PDB entry 7ZMG | electron microscopy, 2.44 A resolution | chains 1 and D of the 43 polymer chains in the assembly

== Chain 1 ==
Name: NADH-ubiquinone oxidoreductase chain 1
Organism: Chaetomium thermophilum var. thermophilum DSM 1495
Notes: EC 7.1.1.2
UniProt: G1DJA6 (G1DJA6_CHATD); residue numbers follow UniProt; this construct covers 1-378
Chain sequence (378 residues; numbered 1 to 378; the number before each row is that of its first residue):
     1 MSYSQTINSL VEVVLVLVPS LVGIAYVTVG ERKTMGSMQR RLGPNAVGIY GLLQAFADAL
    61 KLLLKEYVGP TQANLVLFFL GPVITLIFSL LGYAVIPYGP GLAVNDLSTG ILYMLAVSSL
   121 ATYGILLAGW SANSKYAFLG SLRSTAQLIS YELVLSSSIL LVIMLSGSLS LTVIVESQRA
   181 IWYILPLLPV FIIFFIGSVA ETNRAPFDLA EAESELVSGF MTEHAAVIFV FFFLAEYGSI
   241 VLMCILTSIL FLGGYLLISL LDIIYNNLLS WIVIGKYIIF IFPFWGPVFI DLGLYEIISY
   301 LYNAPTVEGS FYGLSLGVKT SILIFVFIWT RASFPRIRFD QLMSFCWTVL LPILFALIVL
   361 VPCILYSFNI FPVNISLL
Unresolved in the structure: 259-302
Small-molecule neighbours:
  - 1,2-Distearoyl-sn-glycerophosphoethanolamine (3PE), molecule 1: Ile87, Phe88, Leu91, Asn105, Leu107, Tyr113
  - 1,2-Distearoyl-sn-glycerophosphoethanolamine (3PE), molecule 2: Pro186, Leu187, Pro189, Val190, Leu357, Leu360, Val361, Ile364, Phe368
  - 1,2-Distearoyl-sn-glycerophosphoethanolamine (3PE), molecule 3: Pro189, Phe191, Ile192, Ile193, Phe195, Ile196, Pro206, Phe207, Leu323, Val326, Thr330, Phe334, Ile337, Phe345, Val349, Leu350, Ile353
  - 1,2-Distearoyl-sn-glycerophosphoethanolamine (3PE), molecule 4: Pro352, Phe355, Ala356
  - 1,2-diacyl-sn-glycero-3-phosphocholine (PC1), molecule 1: Val22, Tyr26, Asn45, Ala46, Val47, Gly48, Ile49, Leu52, Leu53, Phe56
  - 1,2-diacyl-sn-glycero-3-phosphocholine (PC1), molecule 2: Leu53, Phe56, Ala59, Leu60, Leu63
What the authors report for this chain:
  - conformationally variable residues (loop rearrangement): Glu211, Glu223
  - contacts within the chain: Glu152-Glu201 (water-mediated contact)

== Chain D ==
Name: Subunit NDUFA1 of NADH-ubiquinone oxidoreductase (Complex I)
Organism: Chaetomium thermophilum var. thermophilum DSM 1495
Chain sequence (86 residues; row label = number of the first residue in the row; X marks 5 residues of unknown identity (built as UNK)):
     1 MPVPFETLIP YGIIIAMFGV TGAGMAKVRH MFNGDKRHRW SVDQWDKQQM ERDRRLTGHL
    61 RGQTDNPIAP PGFEFNNPWK VXXXXX
Unresolved in the structure: 1

== Chain 1 / chain D interface ==
Residue-residue contacts (89; chain 1 residue first):
  Met1(1) - Phe32(D)  hydrophobic
  Met1(1) - His59(D)  hydrogen bond (backbone-side chain)
  Met1(1) - Leu60(D)  hydrophobic
  Ser2(1) - Met31(D)  hydrogen bond (side chain-backbone)
  Ser2(1) - Phe32(D)  hydrogen bond (backbone-backbone)
  Ser2(1) - Gly34(D)  hydrogen bond (side chain-backbone)
  Ser2(1) - His59(D)
  Tyr3(1) - Val28(D)  hydrogen bond (side chain-backbone)
  Tyr3(1) - Met31(D)
  Tyr3(1) - Phe32(D)
  Ser4(1) - Phe32(D)
  Gln5(1) - Phe32(D)
  Asn8(1) - Val28(D)
  Asn8(1) - Phe32(D)
  Val11(1) - Val28(D)  hydrophobic
  Glu12(1) - Met25(D)
  Glu12(1) - Val28(D)
  Glu12(1) - Arg29(D)  salt bridge
  Leu15(1) - Thr21(D)  hydrogen bond (backbone-side chain)
  Leu15(1) - Gly24(D)
  Leu15(1) - Met25(D)
  Val16(1) - Thr21(D)
  Val16(1) - Met25(D)  hydrophobic
  Pro19(1) - Met17(D)
  Pro19(1) - Thr21(D)
  Val22(1) - Met17(D)  hydrophobic
  Gly23(1) - Ile14(D)
  Tyr26(1) - Pro10(D)
  Tyr26(1) - Ile13(D)  hydrophobic
  Tyr26(1) - Ile14(D)
  Val27(1) - Ile14(D)  hydrophobic
  Val29(1) - Pro10(D)  hydrophobic
  Gly30(1) - Pro10(D)
  Lys33(1) - Glu6(D)
  Lys33(1) - Thr7(D)  hydrogen bond (backbone-side chain)
  Thr34(1) - Thr7(D)
  Thr34(1) - Tyr11(D)  hydrogen bond
  Ser37(1) - Pro4(D)
  Ser37(1) - Thr7(D)  hydrogen bond
  Tyr50(1) - Phe5(D)
  Tyr50(1) - Glu6(D)
  Tyr50(1) - Ile9(D)  hydrophobic
  Leu52(1) - Ile13(D)  hydrophobic
  Tyr98(1) - Phe18(D)  hydrophobic
  Tyr98(1) - Thr21(D)
  Tyr98(1) - Gly22(D)
  Pro100(1) - His38(D)  hydrogen bond (backbone-side chain)
  Pro100(1) - Trp40(D)
  Gly101(1) - Arg29(D)  hydrogen bond (backbone-side chain)
  Gly101(1) - Trp40(D)
  Leu102(1) - Gly22(D)
  Leu102(1) - Met25(D)
  Leu102(1) - Ala26(D)  hydrophobic
  Leu102(1) - His38(D)
  Ala103(1) - Met25(D)
  Ala103(1) - Arg29(D)  hydrogen bond (backbone-side chain)
  Val104(1) - Met25(D)
  Asp106(1) - Trp40(D)
  Asp106(1) - Ser41(D)  hydrogen bond (side chain-backbone)
  Thr172(1) - Trp40(D)
  Val173(1) - Ser41(D)
  Ile245(1) - Phe18(D)  hydrophobic
  Pro305(1) - Ala26(D)
  Pro305(1) - His30(D)
  Thr306(1) - Ala23(D)
  Thr306(1) - Lys27(D)
  Glu308(1) - Arg37(D)  salt bridge
  Gly309(1) - Gly22(D)
  Gly309(1) - Ala23(D)
  Gly309(1) - Ala26(D)
  Ser310(1) - Gly19(D)
  Ser310(1) - Ala23(D)
  Gly313(1) - Phe18(D)
  Gly313(1) - Gly19(D)
  Leu314(1) - Ile15(D)
  Leu314(1) - Gly19(D)
  Leu316(1) - Phe18(D)  hydrophobic
  Gly317(1) - Ile15(D)
  Gly317(1) - Phe18(D)
  Val318(1) - Ile15(D)  hydrophobic
  Thr320(1) - Phe18(D)
  Ser321(1) - Tyr11(D)
  Ser321(1) - Ile14(D)
  Ser321(1) - Ile15(D)
  Phe325(1) - Tyr11(D)
  Ile328(1) - Tyr11(D)
  Ser376(1) - Ser41(D)  hydrogen bond (side chain-backbone)
  Ser376(1) - Asp43(D)
  Leu378(1) - Ser41(D)  hydrogen bond (backbone-side chain)
Also at the interface, not in a pair above, chain 1 (51 interface residues in all): Asn45, Val241, Ile324
Also at the interface, not in a pair above, chain D (36 interface residues in all): Val20, Asn33, Arg61

== In short ==
51 residues of chain 1 and 36 residues of chain D are in contact, with 15 hydrogen bonds and 2 salt bridges.
Polar contacts include Glu12(1)-Arg29(D), Glu308(1)-Arg37(D) and Met1(1)-His59(D). Ligands of chain 1: 4
copies of 1,2-Distearoyl-sn-glycerophosphoethanolamine and 1,2-diacyl-sn-glycero-3-phosphocholine. From the
paper: conformational variability at Glu211(1) and Glu223(1); contacts within the chain involving Glu152(1)
and Glu201(1).
Here chain 1 is NADH-ubiquinone oxidoreductase chain 1 and chain D is Subunit NDUFA1 of NADH-ubiquinone
oxidoreductase (Complex I), both from Chaetomium thermophilum var. thermophilum DSM 1495. Entry 7ZMG (CryoEM
structure of mitochondrial complex I from Chaetomium thermophilum (state 1)) was determined by electron
microscopy, deposited together with 7ZM7, 7ZM8, 7ZMB, 7ZME and 7ZMH.
